Entry 4QZF (X-ray diffraction, 2.60 A resolution); this record covers chains A and T of the 4 polymer chains in the assembly.

Chain A:
Protein: DNA nucleotidylexotransferase
Source organism: Mus musculus
Notes: EC 2.7.7.31
UniProt: P09838 (TDT_MOUSE); the construct lacks a stretch of the UniProt sequence, so the offset changes along the chain: 132-482 = UniProt 132-482; 483-510 = UniProt 503-530
Sequence (400 residues; each row starts with the number of its first residue):
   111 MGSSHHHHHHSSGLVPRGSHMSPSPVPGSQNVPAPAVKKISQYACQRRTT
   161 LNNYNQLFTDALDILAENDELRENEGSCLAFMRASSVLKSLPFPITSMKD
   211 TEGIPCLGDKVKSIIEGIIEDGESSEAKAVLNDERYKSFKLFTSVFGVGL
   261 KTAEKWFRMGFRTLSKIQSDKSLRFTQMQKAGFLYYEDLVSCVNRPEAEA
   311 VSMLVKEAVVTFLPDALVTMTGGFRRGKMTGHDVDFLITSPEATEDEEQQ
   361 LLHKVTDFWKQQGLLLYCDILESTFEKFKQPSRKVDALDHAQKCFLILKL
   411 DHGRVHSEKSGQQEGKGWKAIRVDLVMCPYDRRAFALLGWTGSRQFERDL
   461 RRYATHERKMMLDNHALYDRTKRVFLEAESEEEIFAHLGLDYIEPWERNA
Disordered / not traced: 111-146, 382-401, 417-424
Differences from the reference sequence: expression tag (111-131); engineered mutation Ala401 (Phe in P09838)
Swiss-Prot annotation at these positions:
  - region: Val258 to Thr262 (Involved in DNA binding)
  - binding site (a 2'-deoxyribonucleoside 5'-triphosphate): Gly333 to Lys338, His342 to Asp345, Gly449, Trp450
  - binding site (Mg(2+)): Asp343, Asp345, Asp434
  - modified residue: Ser134 (Phosphoserine)
Ion coordination: Na+: Thr253, Val255, Val258 (shared with 1 residue of chain U); Mg2+ site 1: Asp343, Asp345 (together with 2',3'-dideoxycytidine 5'-triphosphate); Mg2+ site 2: Asp343, Asp434 (together with 2',3'-dideoxycytidine 5'-triphosphate)
Small-molecule neighbours: 2',3'-dideoxycytidine 5'-triphosphate (DCT): Gly332, Gly333, Arg336, Lys338, Thr340, Gly341, His342, Asp343, Asp345, Gly449, Trp450, Thr451, Gly452, Ser453, Arg454, Glu457, Arg461
Reported in the primary citation:
  - conformationally variable residues (order/disorder transition): Asp396 to Leu398
  - mutagenesis - L398A, F405A: decreased catalytic activity
  - mutagenesis - R461A: abolished catalytic activity
  - mutagenesis - F401A: abolished catalytic activity on in trans

Chain T:
Molecule: 7-nt DNA strand
Sequence (7 nucleotides; numbered 1 to 7; the number before each row is that of its first residue):
     1 TTTTTGA

Chain A / chain T interface:
Contacting residue pairs (15):
  Leu189(A) - DT5(T)  phosphate contact
  Leu189(A) - DG6(T)  phosphate contact
  Arg193(A) - DT5(T)  hydrogen bond to the phosphate
  Arg454(A) - DG6(T)  hydrogen bond to the base
  Glu457(A) - DG6(T)  base contact
  Arg458(A) - DG6(T)  salt bridge to the phosphate
  Arg461(A) - DG6(T)  hydrogen bond to the base
  Arg461(A) - DA7(T)  phosphate contact
  Arg462(A) - DT5(T)  phosphate contact
  Arg462(A) - DG6(T)  sugar contact
  Thr465(A) - DA7(T)  hydrogen bond to the phosphate
  His466(A) - DT4(T)  phosphate contact
  His466(A) - DT5(T)  salt bridge to the phosphate
  Met471(A) - DA7(T)  base contact
  Leu472(A) - DA7(T)  sugar contact
Other interface residues (no listed pair), chain A (12 interface residues in all): Gly186

Summary:
12 residues of chain A face 4 of chain T across their interface, with 4 hydrogen bonds and 2 salt bridges.
Polar pairs include Arg454(A)-DG6(T), Arg461(A)-DG6(T) and Arg193(A)-DT5(T). Bound to chain A:
2',3'-dideoxycytidine 5'-triphosphate. From the paper: L398A and F405A of chain A reduce catalytic activity;
conformational variability at Asp396(A); 4 substitutions were tested in all.
Here chain A is DNA nucleotidylexotransferase (Mus musculus) and chain T is a 7-nt DNA strand. Entry 4QZF
(Mouse Tdt, F401A mutant, in complex with a DSB substrate, C-A base pair) was determined by X-ray diffraction
(same publication as 4QZ8, 4QZ9, 4QZA, 4QZB, 4QZC, 4QZD and 4 further entries).
